7LLF - chain A; structure by X-ray diffraction, 2.30 A resolution.

== Chain A ==
Name: Non-structural protein 3
Organism: Severe acute respiratory syndrome coronavirus 2
Notes: EC 3.4.19.12
UniProt: P0DTC1 (R1A_SARS2); residues 1-315 here correspond to UniProt positions 1564-1878 (UniProt number = residue number + 1563)
Sequence (316 residues; row label = number of the first residue in the row; numbering starts at 0):
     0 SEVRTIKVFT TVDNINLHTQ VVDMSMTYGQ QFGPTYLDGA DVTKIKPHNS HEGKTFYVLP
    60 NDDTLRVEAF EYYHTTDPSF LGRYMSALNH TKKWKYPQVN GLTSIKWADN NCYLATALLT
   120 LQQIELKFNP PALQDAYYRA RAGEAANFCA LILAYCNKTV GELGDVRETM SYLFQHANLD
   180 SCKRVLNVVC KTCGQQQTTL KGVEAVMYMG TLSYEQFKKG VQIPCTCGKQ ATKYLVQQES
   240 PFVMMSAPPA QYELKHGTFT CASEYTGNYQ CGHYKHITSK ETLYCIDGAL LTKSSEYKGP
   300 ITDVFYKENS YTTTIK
Construct notes: expression tag (0)
Bound ions: Zn2+: C189, C192, C224, C226
Ligand contacts:
  - boric acid (BO3), molecule 1: P59, A68, T74, T75, D76, P77, F79, L80
  - boric acid (BO3), molecule 2: E124, P240, E307, N308
  - Y54 (5-[(azetidin-3-yl)amino]-N-[(1R)-1-{3-[5-({[(1R,3S)-3-hydroxycyclopentyl]amino}methyl)thiophen-2-yl]phenyl}ethyl]-2-methylbenzamide): L162, G163, D164, E167, P247, P248, Y264, G266, N267, Y268, Q269, Y273, P299, T301

== In short ==
Chain A binds boric acid and compound Y54. C189, C192, C224 and C226 form the Zn2+ site.
Chain A is Non-structural protein 3 (Severe acute respiratory syndrome coronavirus 2); the structure,
SARS-CoV-2 papain-like protease (PLpro) bound to inhibitor XR8-83, was determined by X-ray diffraction
together with 7LBR, 7LBS, 7LLZ and 7LOS from the same study.
